Entry 7KMD (X-ray diffraction, 3.39 A resolution); this record covers chains G and T of the 6 polymer chains in the assembly.

# Chain G
Protein: Envelope glycoprotein gp120
Source organism: Human immunodeficiency virus 1
UniProtKB: Q202J8 (Q202J8_9HIV1); the construct lacks a stretch of the UniProt sequence and is renumbered around it, so the offset changes along the chain: 32-138 = UniProt 31-137; 152-185 = UniProt 154-187; 188-309 = UniProt 196-317; 312-321 = UniProt 318-327; 2 more segments
Sequence (480 residues; each row starts with the number of its first residue; note: 27 numbers in that range are skipped by the numbering (no residue carries them; nothing is unmodelled there); a row labelled like 138A-138P holds insertion residues (138A, then the next letters in order)):
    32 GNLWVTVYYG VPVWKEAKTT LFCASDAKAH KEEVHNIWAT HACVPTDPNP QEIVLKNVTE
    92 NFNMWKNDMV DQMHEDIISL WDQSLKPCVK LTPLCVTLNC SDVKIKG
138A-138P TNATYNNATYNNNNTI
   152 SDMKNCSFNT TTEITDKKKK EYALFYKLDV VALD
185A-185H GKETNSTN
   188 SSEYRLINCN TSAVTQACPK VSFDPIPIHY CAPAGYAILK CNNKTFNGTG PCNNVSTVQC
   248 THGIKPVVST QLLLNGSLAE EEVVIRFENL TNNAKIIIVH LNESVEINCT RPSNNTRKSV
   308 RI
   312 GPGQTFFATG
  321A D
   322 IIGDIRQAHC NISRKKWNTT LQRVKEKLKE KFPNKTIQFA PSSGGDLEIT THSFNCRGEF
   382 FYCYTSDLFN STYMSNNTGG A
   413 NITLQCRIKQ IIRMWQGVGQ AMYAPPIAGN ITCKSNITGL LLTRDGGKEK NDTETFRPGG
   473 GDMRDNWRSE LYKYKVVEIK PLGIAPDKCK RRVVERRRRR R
Disordered / not traced: 138A-138P, 185A-185H, 505-513
Differences from the reference sequence: conflict Cys-501 (Ala498 in Q202J8); expression tag (509-513)
Disulfides: Cys-54/Cys-74, Cys-119/Cys-205, Cys-126/Cys-196, Cys-131/Cys-157, Cys-218/Cys-247, Cys-228/Cys-239, Cys-296/Cys-331, Cys-377/Cys-445, Cys-384/Cys-418
Covalent attachments: glycan linked to Asn-88, Asn-262, Asn-332, Asn-448; N-acetylglucosamine (NAG) linked to Asn-130, Asn-156, Asn-160, Asn-197, Asn-230, Asn-234, Asn-241, Asn-276, Asn-289, Asn-295, Asn-301, Asn-391, Asn-413, Asn-442

# Chain T
Protein: Envelope glycoprotein gp41
Source organism: Human immunodeficiency virus 1
Sequence (140 residues; row label = number of the first residue in the row; note: 21 numbers in that range are skipped by the numbering (no residue carries them; nothing is unmodelled there); a row labelled like 547A-547H holds insertion residues (547A, then the next letters in order)):
   512 AVGIGAVFLG FLGAAGSTMG AASMTLTVQA RQLLSG
547A-547H NFDIPGPK
   569 TVWGIKQLQT RVLAIERYLK DQQLLGIWGC SGKLICCTAV PWNASWSNKS YEEIWGNMTW
   629 MQWDREINNY TNTIYSLLEE SQNQQEKNEK DLLALD
Disordered / not traced: 512-517
Disulfides: Cys-598/Cys-604
Covalent attachments: N-acetylglucosamine (NAG) linked to Asn-611, Asn-637; glycan linked to Asn-625

# How chain G and chain T interact
Disulfides between the chains: Cys-501(G)/Cys-605(T)
Residue-residue contacts (99):
  Leu-34(G) with Pro-609(T); Trp-610(T), hydrogen bond (backbone-backbone)
  Trp-35(G) with Ala-607(T); Val-608(T); Pro-609(T); Trp-610(T)
  Val-36(G) with Thr-606(T), hydrogen bond (backbone-side chain); Val-608(T), hydrogen bond (backbone-backbone); Trp-610(T), hydrophobic; Leu-646(T), hydrophobic
  Thr-37(G) with Cys-604(T); Cys-605(T)
  Val-38(G) with Leu-593(T), hydrophobic; Trp-596(T), hydrophobic; Cys-598(T), hydrophobic; Leu-602(T); Ile-603(T); Cys-604(T), hydrogen bond (backbone-backbone)
  Tyr-39(G) with Leu-537(T), hydrophobic; Leu-602(T); Ile-603(T), hydrophobic; Trp-623(T); Trp-628(T), hydrophobic
  Tyr-40(G) with Leu-537(T); Leu-544(T); Tyr-586(T); Asp-589(T); Gln-590(T), hydrogen bond; Leu-602(T), hydrogen bond (backbone-backbone)
  Gly-41(G) with Leu-537(T); Gln-540(T)
  Val-42(G) with Leu-537(T), hydrophobic; Gln-540(T); Trp-628(T)
  Pro-43(G) with Leu-523(T), hydrophobic; Ala-525(T); Ala-526(T), hydrophobic; Ala-533(T), hydrophobic; Gln-540(T); Met-629(T)
  Val-44(G) with Trp-628(T), hydrophobic; Met-629(T), hydrophobic
  Trp-45(G) with Leu-523(T), hydrophobic; Ala-526(T), hydrophobic; Met-629(T), hydrogen bond (backbone-side chain)
  Thr-50(G) with Thr-578(T), hydrogen bond
  Thr-51(G) with Lys-574(T); Thr-578(T), hydrogen bond
  Phe-53(G) with Gln-575(T); Thr-578(T)
  His-72(G) with Thr-569(T); Trp-571(T)
  Ala-73(G) with Pro-547G(T); Thr-569(T); Trp-571(T)
  Ile-84(G) with Leu-520(T); Phe-522(T)
  Leu-86(G) with Phe-522(T); Leu-523(T)
  Lys-87(G) with Gly-527(T)
  Asn-88(G) with Gly-527(T)
  Val-89(G) with Gly-527(T)
  Leu-111(G) with Trp-571(T), hydrophobic
  Gln-114(G) with Val-570(T)
  Ala-221(G) with Leu-545(T); Ala-582(T)
  Gly-222(G) with Gln-543(T); Leu-544(T)
  Ala-224(G) with Phe-522(T), hydrophobic
  Thr-244(G) with Phe-522(T)
  Glu-490(G) with Arg-585(T), salt bridge
  Ile-491(G) with Leu-523(T), hydrophobic; Leu-544(T), hydrophobic
  Lys-492(G) with Asp-632(T), salt bridge; Asn-636(T), hydrogen bond
  Pro-493(G) with Leu-544(T), hydrophobic; Asp-589(T)
  Leu-494(G) with Leu-593(T), hydrophobic; Trp-596(T), hydrophobic; Tyr-643(T)
  Ile-496(G) with Trp-631(T), hydrogen bond (backbone-side chain); Ile-642(T), hydrophobic
  Ala-497(G) with Trp-623(T), hydrophobic; Trp-628(T), hydrophobic; Trp-631(T)
  Pro-498(G) with Trp-610(T), hydrophobic; Ile-622(T), hydrophobic; Trp-623(T), hydrogen bond (backbone-side chain); Trp-631(T)
  Asp-499(G) with Tyr-619(T)
  Lys-500(G) with Tyr-619(T)
  Cys-501(G) with Cys-605(T), disulfide
  Lys-502(G) with Thr-606(T)
  Arg-503(G) with Gly-597(T); Cys-605(T), hydrogen bond (side chain-backbone); Thr-606(T), hydrogen bond (backbone-backbone); Gln-650(T); Asn-651(T), hydrogen bond; Glu-654(T), salt bridge
Also at the interface, not in a pair above, chain G (49 interface residues in all): Trp-69, Val-75, Pro-76, Val-85, Pro-220, Tyr-223, Gln-246, Gly-495
Also at the interface, not in a pair above, chain T (62 interface residues in all): Gly-521, Gly-524, Met-530, Ser-534, Thr-536, Asp-547C, Ile-547D, Leu-592, Trp-614, Ile-635, Thr-639

# Overview
Chain G and chain T form an interface of 49 and 62 residues respectively, with 1 disulfide bond, 15 hydrogen
bonds and 3 salt bridges. Polar contacts include Glu-490(G)/Arg-585(T), Lys-492(G)/Asp-632(T) and
Arg-503(G)/Glu-654(T).
Here chain G is Envelope glycoprotein gp120 and chain T is Envelope glycoprotein gp41, both from Human
immunodeficiency virus 1. Entry 7KMD (Crystal structure of a HIV-1 clade C isolate Du172.17 HR1.R4.664 Env
trimer in complex with human ...) was determined by X-ray diffraction, deposited together with 7KKZ.
